PDB entry 7AFI | electron microscopy, 3.53 A resolution | chains A and K of the 13 polymer chains in the assembly

== Chain A ==
Molecule: 16SrRNA
Organism: Escherichia coli
Sequence (1541 nucleotides; numbered 1 to 1542; 1 number in that range is skipped by the numbering (no residue carries it; nothing is unmodelled there); the number before each row is that of its first residue):
     1 AAAUUGAAGAGUUUGAUCAUGGCUCAGAUUGAACGCUGGCGGCAGGCCUA
    51 ACACAUGCAAGUCGAACGGUAACAGGAAGAAGCUUGCUUCUUUGCUGACG
   101 AGUGGCGGACGGGUGAGUAAUGUCUGGGAAACUGCCUGAUGGAGGGGGAU
   151 AACUACUGGAAACGGUAGCUAAUACCGCAUAACGUCGCAAGACCAAAGAG
   201 GGGGACCUUCGGGCCUCUUGCCAUCGGAUGUGCCCAGAUGGGAUUAGCUA
   251 GUAGGUGGGGUAACGGCUCACCUAGGCGACGAUCCCUAGCUGGUCUGAGA
   301 GGAUGACCAGCCACACUGGAACUGAGACACGGUCCAGACUCCUACGGGAG
   351 GCAGCAGUGGGGAAUAUUGCACAAUGGGCGCAAGCCUGAUGCAGCCAUGC
   401 CGCGUGUAUGAAGAAGGCCUUCGGGUUGUAAAGUACUUUCAGCGGGGAGG
   451 AAGGGAGUAAAGUUAAUACCUUUGCUCAUUGACGUUACCCGCAGAAGAAG
   501 CACCGGCUAACUCCGUGCCAGCAGCCXCGGUAAUACGGAGGGUGCAAGCG
   551 UUAAUCGGAAUUACUGGGCGUAAAGCGCACGCAGGCGGUUUGUUAAGUCA
   601 GAUGUGAAAUCCCCGGGCUCAACCUGGGAACUGCAUCUGAUACUGGCAAG
   651 CUUGAGUCUCGUAGAGGGGGGUAGAAUUCCAGGUGUAGCGGUGAAAUGCG
   701 UAGAGAUCUGGAGGAAUACCGGUGGCGAAGGCGGCCCCCUGGACGAAGAC
   751 UGACGCUCAGGUGCGAAAGCGUGGGGAGCAAACAGGAUUAGAUACCCUGG
   801 UAGUCCACGCCGUAAACGAUGUCGACUUGGAGGUUGUGCCCUUGAGGCGU
   851 GGCUUCCGGAGCUAACGCGUUAAGUCGACCGCCUGGGGAGUACGGCCGCA
   901 AGGUUAAAACUCAAAUGAAUUGACGGGGGC
   932 CCGCACAAGCGGUGGAGCAUGUGGUUUAAUUCGAUGXAACGCGAAGAACC
   982 UUACCUGGUCUUGACAUCCACGGAAGUUUUCAGAGAUGAGAAUGUGCCUU
  1032 CGGGAACCGUGAGACAGGUGCUGCAUGGCUGUCGUCAGCUCGUGUUGUGA
  1082 AAUGUUGGGUUAAGUCCCGCAACGAGCGCAACCCUUAUCCUUUGUUGCCA
  1132 GCGGUCCGGCCGGGAACUCAAAGGAGACUGCCAGUGAUAAACUGGAGGAA
  1182 GGUGGGGAUGACGUCAAGUCAUCAUGGCCCUUACGACCAGGGCUACACAC
  1232 GUGCUACAAUGGCGCAUACAAAGAGAAGCGACCUCGCGAGAGCAAGCGGA
  1282 CCUCAUAAAGUGCGUCGUAGUCCGGAUUGGAGUCUGCAACUCGACUCCAU
  1332 GAAGUCGGAAUCGCUAGUAAUCGUGGAUCAGAAUGCCACGGUGAAUACGU
  1382 UCCCGGCCUUGAACACACCGCCCGUXACACCAUGGGAGUGGGUUGCAAAA
  1432 GAAGUAGGUAGCUUAACCUUCGGGAGGGCGCUUACCACUUUGUGAUUCAU
  1482 GACUGGGGUGAAGUCGUAACAAGGUAACCGUAGGGGAACCUGCGGUUGGA
  1532 UCACCUCCUUA
Not modelled in the structure: 932-1386, 1401-1408, 1492-1501, 1541-1542
Modified residues: PSU (pseudouridine-5'-monophosphate) at position 516, G7M (N7-methyl-guanosine-5'-monophosphate) at position 527, 2MG (2N-methylguanosine-5'-monophosphate) at position 967, 5MC (5-methylcytidine-5'-monophosphate) at position 968, 2MG (2N-methylguanosine-5'-monophosphate) at position 1208, 4OC (4n,o2'-methylcytidine-5'-monophosphate) at position 1402, 5MC (5-methylcytidine-5'-monophosphate) at position 1407, UR3 (3-methyluridine-5'-monophoshate) at position 1498, 2MG (2N-methylguanosine-5'-monophosphate) at position 1516, MA6 (6N-dimethyladenosine-5'-monophoshate) at position 1518, MA6 (6N-dimethyladenosine-5'-monophoshate) at position 1519
Bound ions: Mg2+ site 1 near G21 (its only coordinating residue here); Mg2+ site 2 near G41 (its only coordinating residue here); Mg2+ site 3: C48, G115; Mg2+ site 4 near A53 (its only coordinating residue here); Mg2+ site 5 near U56 (its only coordinating residue here); Mg2+ site 6: A59, U387; Mg2+ site 7: A109, G331; Mg2+ site 8 near G111 (its only coordinating residue here); Mg2+ site 9 near G113 (its only coordinating residue here); Mg2+ site 10: A116, G117, G289; Mg2+ site 11: G145, A197; Mg2+ site 12: A174, C175; 19 more Mg2+ sites not listed

== Chain K ==
Name: 30S ribosomal protein S11
Organism: Escherichia coli
UniProtKB: C3SR57 (C3SR57_ECOLX); residue numbers follow UniProt; this construct covers 1-129
Chain sequence (129 residues; numbered 1 to 129; the number before each row is that of its first residue):
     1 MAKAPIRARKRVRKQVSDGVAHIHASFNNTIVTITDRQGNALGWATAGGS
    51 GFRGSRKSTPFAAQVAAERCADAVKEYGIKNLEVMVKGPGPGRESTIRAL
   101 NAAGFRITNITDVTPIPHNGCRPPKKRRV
Not modelled in the structure: 1-13

== How chain A and chain K interact ==
Contacting residue pairs (77; chain A residue first):
  G674(A) / His-118(K)  base contact
  A675(A) / Ile-116(K)  hydrogen bond to the sugar
  A675(A) / Pro-117(K)  base contact
  A675(A) / His-118(K)  hydrogen bond to the base
  A675(A) / Gly-120(K)  base contact
  A676(A) / Ile-116(K)  sugar contact
  A676(A) / Pro-117(K)  sugar contact
  A676(A) / Cys-121(K)  base contact
  U677(A) / Cys-121(K)  sugar contact
  G683(A) / Gly-39(K)  hydrogen bond to the base
  G683(A) / Asn-40(K)  hydrogen bond to the sugar
  G683(A) / Ala-41(K)  base contact
  U684(A) / Gly-39(K)  base contact
  U684(A) / Asn-40(K)  hydrogen bond to the sugar
  U684(A) / Ala-41(K)  hydrogen bond to the base
  U684(A) / Leu-42(K)  sugar contact
  G685(A) / Lys-14(K)  salt bridge to the phosphate
  G685(A) / Ala-41(K)  sugar contact
  G685(A) / Leu-42(K)  sugar contact
  G685(A) / Trp-44(K)  sugar contact
  U686(A) / Trp-44(K)  hydrogen bond to the phosphate
  A687(A) / Trp-44(K)  phosphate contact
  G688(A) / Gly-48(K)  phosphate contact
  C689(A) / Asn-29(K)  hydrogen bond to the phosphate
  C689(A) / Thr-46(K)  hydrogen bond to the phosphate
  C689(A) / Gly-48(K)  hydrogen bond to the phosphate
  C689(A) / Arg-53(K)  salt bridge to the phosphate
  G690(A) / Asn-29(K)  hydrogen bond to the phosphate
  G691(A) / Asn-28(K)  phosphate contact
  G691(A) / Arg-53(K)  base contact
  G691(A) / Lys-57(K)  base contact
  G691(A) / Arg-127(K)  hydrogen bond to the phosphate
  U692(A) / Asn-28(K)  hydrogen bond to the phosphate
  U692(A) / Gly-54(K)  base contact
  U692(A) / Arg-127(K)  salt bridge to the phosphate
  G693(A) / Arg-127(K)  salt bridge to the phosphate
  A694(A) / Gly-54(K)  phosphate contact
  A694(A) / Ser-55(K)  phosphate contact
  A695(A) / Arg-53(K)  phosphate contact
  A695(A) / Gly-54(K)  hydrogen bond to the phosphate
  G705(A) / Trp-44(K)  base contact
  A706(A) / His-24(K)  salt bridge to the phosphate
  A706(A) / Thr-33(K)  hydrogen bond to the sugar
  A706(A) / Ala-41(K)  base contact
  U707(A) / His-22(K)  phosphate contact
  U707(A) / His-24(K)  salt bridge to the phosphate
  U707(A) / Thr-35(K)  sugar contact
  U707(A) / Gly-39(K)  hydrogen bond to the sugar
  U707(A) / Lys-87(K)  sugar contact
  C708(A) / Gln-38(K)  hydrogen bond to the sugar
  C708(A) / Gly-39(K)  sugar contact
  G714(A) / Cys-121(K)  hydrogen bond to the base
  A715(A) / Gly-120(K)  base contact
  A716(A) / Asn-119(K)  hydrogen bond to the sugar
  A716(A) / Gly-120(K)  sugar contact
  A718(A) / His-118(K)  stacking on the base
  A718(A) / Asn-119(K)  sugar contact
  A777(A) / Cys-121(K)  base contact
  G778(A) / Cys-121(K)  sugar contact
  G778(A) / Arg-122(K)  hydrogen bond to the sugar
  C779(A) / Arg-122(K)  hydrogen bond to the sugar
  C779(A) / Pro-123(K)  sugar contact
  C779(A) / Pro-124(K)  phosphate contact
  A780(A) / Pro-124(K)  phosphate contact
  A780(A) / Lys-125(K)  hydrogen bond to the phosphate
  A781(A) / Lys-125(K)  salt bridge to the phosphate
  C795(A) / Arg-128(K)  salt bridge to the phosphate
  C796(A) / Arg-127(K)  phosphate contact
  C796(A) / Arg-128(K)  salt bridge to the phosphate
  C797(A) / Arg-127(K)  salt bridge to the phosphate
  G1505(A) / Arg-128(K)  sugar contact
  G1505(A) / Val-129(K)  sugar contact
  U1506(A) / Val-129(K)  phosphate contact
  U1522(A) / Lys-125(K)  hydrogen bond to the phosphate
  G1523(A) / Lys-125(K)  salt bridge to the phosphate
  C1524(A) / Arg-122(K)  salt bridge to the phosphate
  G1525(A) / Arg-122(K)  salt bridge to the phosphate
Also at the interface, not in a pair above, chain A (40 interface residues in all): U717
Also at the interface, not in a pair above, chain K (38 interface residues in all): Ser-26, Ile-31, Gly-49, Tyr-77, Pro-115

== Summary ==
40 residues of chain A and 38 residues of chain K are in contact; the contacts include 23 hydrogen bonds, 13
salt bridges and 1 aromatic stacking contact. Polar pairs include A675(A)/His-118(K), G683(A)/Gly-39(K) and
U684(A)/Ala-41(K). C48(A) and G115(A) form the Mg2+ site 3.
Chain A is 16SrRNA and chain K is 30S ribosomal protein S11, both from Escherichia coli; the structure,
Bacterial 30S ribosomal subunit assembly complex state C (body domain), was determined by electron microscopy
(same publication as 7AF3, 7AF5, 7AF8, 7AFA, 7AFD, 7AFH and 17 further entries).
